1TKD - chains P and A of the 4 polymer chains in the assembly; structure by X-ray diffraction, 2.49 A resolution.

== Chain P ==
Molecule: 22-nt DNA strand
Sequence (22 nucleotides; numbered 801 to 822; the number before each row is that of its first residue):
   801 CGAAAACGAC GGCCAGTGCC AC
Not modelled in the structure: 801-806
Modified residues: DOC (2',3'-dideoxycytidine-5'-monophosphate) at position 822

== Chain A ==
Molecule: DNA polymerase
Source organism: Enterobacteria phage T7
Notes: EC 2.7.7.7
UniProt: P00581 (DPOL_BPT7); residue numbers follow UniProt; this construct covers 1-117, 124-704
Sequence (698 residues; each row starts with the number of its first residue; note: 6 numbers in that range are skipped by the numbering (no residue carries them; nothing is unmodelled there)):
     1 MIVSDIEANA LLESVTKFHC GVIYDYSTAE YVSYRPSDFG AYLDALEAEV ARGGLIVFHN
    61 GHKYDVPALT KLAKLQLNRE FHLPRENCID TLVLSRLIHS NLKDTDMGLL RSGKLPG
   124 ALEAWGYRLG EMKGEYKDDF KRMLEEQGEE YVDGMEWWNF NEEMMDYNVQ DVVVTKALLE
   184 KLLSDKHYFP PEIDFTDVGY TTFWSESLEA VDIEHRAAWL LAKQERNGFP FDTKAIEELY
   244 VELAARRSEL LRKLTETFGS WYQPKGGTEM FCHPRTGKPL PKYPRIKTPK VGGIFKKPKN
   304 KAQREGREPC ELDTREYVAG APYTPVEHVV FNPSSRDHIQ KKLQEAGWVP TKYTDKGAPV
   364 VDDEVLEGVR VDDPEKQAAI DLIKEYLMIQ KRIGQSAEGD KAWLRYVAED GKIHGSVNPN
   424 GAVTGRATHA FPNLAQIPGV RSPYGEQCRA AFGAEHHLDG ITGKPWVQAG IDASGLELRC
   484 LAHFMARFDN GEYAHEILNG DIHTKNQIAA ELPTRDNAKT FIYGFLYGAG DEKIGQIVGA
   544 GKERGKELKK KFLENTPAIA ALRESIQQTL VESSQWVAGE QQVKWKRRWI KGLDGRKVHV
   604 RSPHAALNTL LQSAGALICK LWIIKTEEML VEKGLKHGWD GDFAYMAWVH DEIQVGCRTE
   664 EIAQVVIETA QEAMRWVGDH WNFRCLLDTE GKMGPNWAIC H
Ion coordination: Mg2+ site 1 near Asp-5 (its only coordinating residue here); Mg2+ site 2: Asp-475, Ala-476, Asp-654 (together with 2',3'-dideoxy-thymidine-5'-triphosphate); Mg2+ site 3: Asp-475, Asp-654 (together with 2',3'-dideoxy-thymidine-5'-triphosphate)
Residues lining bound ligands: 2',3'-dideoxy-thymidine-5'-triphosphate (D3T): Arg-429, Asp-475, Ala-476, Ser-477, Gly-478, Leu-479, Glu-480, His-506, Arg-518, Lys-522, Thr-523, Tyr-526, Tyr-530, Asp-654
Curated features (UniProtKB/Swiss-Prot):
  - binding site (Mg(2+)): Asp-5, Glu-7, Asp-174, Asp-475, Ala-476, Asp-654
  - binding site (substrate): His-506, Arg-518, Lys-522, Tyr-526
Reported in the primary citation:
  - binding site for the 26-nt DNA strand: His-607, Gln-615
  - conformationally variable residues (side-chain flip): His-607
  - binding site for the 22-nt DNA strand (chain P): Arg-429

== Chain P / chain A interface ==
Pairs across the interface (30):
  DC813(P) / Arg-111(A)  salt bridge to the phosphate
  DC814(P) / Arg-111(A)  salt bridge to the phosphate
  DG816(P) / Lys-359(A)  phosphate contact
  DT817(P) / Thr-357(A)  hydrogen bond to the phosphate
  DT817(P) / Lys-359(A)  phosphate contact
  DT817(P) / Ala-361(A)  phosphate contact
  DG818(P) / Arg-339(A)  phosphate contact
  DG818(P) / Val-363(A)  phosphate contact
  DG818(P) / Val-364(A)  hydrogen bond to the phosphate
  DG818(P) / Asp-365(A)  phosphate contact
  DG818(P) / Lys-394(A)  base contact
  DC819(P) / Asp-365(A)  phosphate contact
  DC819(P) / Asp-366(A)  hydrogen bond to the phosphate
  DC819(P) / Lys-394(A)  hydrogen bond to the base
  DC820(P) / Lys-394(A)  sugar contact
  DC820(P) / Gln-439(A)  hydrogen bond to the base
  DC820(P) / Pro-441(A)  phosphate contact
  DA821(P) / Ala-438(A)  sugar contact
  DA821(P) / Gln-439(A)  sugar contact
  DA821(P) / Ile-440(A)  sugar contact
  DA821(P) / Pro-441(A)  phosphate contact
  DA821(P) / Gly-442(A)  hydrogen bond to the phosphate
  DA821(P) / Ser-445(A)  phosphate contact
  DOC_822(P) / Arg-429(A)  hydrogen bond to the base
  DOC_822(P) / Arg-452(A)  salt bridge to the phosphate
  DOC_822(P) / Val-652(A)  sugar contact
  DOC_822(P) / His-653(A)  sugar contact
  DOC_822(P) / Asp-654(A)  sugar contact
  DOC_822(P) / Glu-655(A)  phosphate contact
  DOC_822(P) / His-704(A)  salt bridge to the phosphate
Other interface residues (no listed pair), chain P (10 interface residues in all): DC807
Other interface residues (no listed pair), chain A (29 interface residues in all): Gly-113, Lys-114, Lys-290, Asp-358, Pro-362, Arg-395

== Overview ==
The interface between chain P and chain A involves 10 residues on one side and 29 on the other; the contacts
include 7 hydrogen bonds and 4 salt bridges. Polar contacts include DC819(P)/Lys-394(A), DC820(P)/Gln-439(A)
and DOC_822(P)/Arg-429(A). From the paper: a binding site for the 26-nt DNA strand at His-607(A) and
Gln-615(A); a binding site for the 22-nt DNA strand (chain P) at Arg-429(A).
Chain P is a 22-nt DNA strand and chain A is DNA polymerase (Enterobacteria phage T7); the structure, T7 DNA
polymerase ternary complex with 8 oxo guanosine and dCMP at the elongation site, was determined by X-ray
diffraction (same publication as 1T8E, 1TK0, 1TK5 and 1TK8).
